5TCS - chains A and C of the 4 polymer chains in the assembly; structure by X-ray diffraction, 2.83 A resolution.

# Chain A
Molecule: Kinetochore protein NDC80
Organism: Saccharomyces cerevisiae (strain ATCC 204508 / S288c)
Reference sequence: P40460 (NDC80_YEAST); residue numbers follow UniProt; this construct covers 114-318, 621-689
Amino-acid sequence (277 residues; each row starts with the number of its first residue; note: 302 numbers in that range are skipped by the numbering (no residue carries them; nothing is unmodelled there)):
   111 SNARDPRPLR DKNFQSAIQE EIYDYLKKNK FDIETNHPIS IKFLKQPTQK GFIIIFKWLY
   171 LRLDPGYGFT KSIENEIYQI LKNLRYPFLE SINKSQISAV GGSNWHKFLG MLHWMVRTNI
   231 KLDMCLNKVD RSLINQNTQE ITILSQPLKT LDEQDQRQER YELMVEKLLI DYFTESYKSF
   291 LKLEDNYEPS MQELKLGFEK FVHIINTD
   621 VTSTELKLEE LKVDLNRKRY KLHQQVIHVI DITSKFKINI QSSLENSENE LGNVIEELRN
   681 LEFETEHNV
Disordered / not traced: 111-114, 683-689
Construct notes: expression tag (111-113)
Modified positions: Mse221, Mse225, Mse234, Mse274, Mse301 (selenomethionine; parent Met)
Swiss-Prot annotation at these positions:
  - modified residue: Thr248 (Phosphothreonine)

# Chain C
Molecule: Kinetochore protein SPC24
Organism: Saccharomyces cerevisiae (strain ATCC 204508 / S288c)
Reference sequence: Q04477 (SPC24_YEAST); residue numbers follow UniProt; this construct covers 1-48, 162-213
Amino-acid sequence (100 residues; each row starts with the number of its first residue; note: 113 numbers in that range are skipped by the numbering (no residue carries them; nothing is unmodelled there)):
     1 MSQKDNLLDN PVEFLKEVRE SFDIQQDVDA MKRIRHDLDV IKEESEAR
   162 LKLYRSLGVI LDLENDQVLI NRKNDGNIDI LPLDNNLSDF YKTKYIWERL GK
Disordered / not traced: 1-3
Modified positions: Mse1 (selenomethionine); Mse31 (selenomethionine; parent Met)
Swiss-Prot annotation at these positions:
  - modified residue: Ser2 (N-acetylserine)

# Chain A / chain C interface
Contacting residue pairs - 40 pairs, chain A then chain C:
  Tyr640(A) with Asn6(C); Leu7(C), hydrophobic
  His643(A) with Leu7(C); Leu8(C), hydrogen bond (side chain-backbone); Pro11(C)
  Gln644(A) with Asn6(C)
  Val646(A) with Leu8(C), hydrophobic
  Ile647(A) with Leu8(C), hydrophobic
  Val649(A) with Leu15(C), hydrophobic
  Ile650(A) with Phe14(C), hydrophobic; Leu15(C), hydrophobic; Val18(C), hydrophobic
  Thr653(A) with Val18(C); Phe22(C)
  Phe656(A) with Phe22(C), hydrophobic
  Lys657(A) with Phe22(C); Asp23(C), hydrogen bond (side chain-backbone); Asp27(C), salt bridge
  Gln661(A) with Gln26(C), hydrogen bond; Asp27(C)
  Leu664(A) with Asp27(C); Mse31(C); Ile34(C), hydrophobic
  Ser667(A) with Ile34(C)
  Glu668(A) with Ala30(C); Arg33(C), salt bridge; Ile34(C)
  Leu671(A) with Ile34(C), hydrophobic; Asp37(C); Leu38(C), hydrophobic; Ile41(C), hydrophobic
  Val674(A) with Ile41(C), hydrophobic
  Ile675(A) with Asp37(C); Val40(C), hydrophobic; Ile41(C), hydrophobic
  Leu678(A) with Ile41(C), hydrophobic; Ser45(C); Arg48(C), hydrogen bond (backbone-side chain)
  Arg679(A) with Val40(C); Glu44(C), salt bridge
Other interface residues (no listed pair), chain A (22 interface residues in all): Asn636, Arg639, Ile660
Other interface residues (no listed pair), chain C (23 interface residues in all): Lys4
Interface features reported in the paper:
  - interface residues, chain A: Lys657(A), Gln661(A)
  - interface residues, chain C: Asp23(C), Asp27(C)

# Overview
Chain A and chain C form an interface of 22 and 23 residues respectively, with 4 hydrogen bonds and 3 salt
bridges. Polar contacts include Lys657(A)-Asp27(C), Glu668(A)-Arg33(C) and Arg679(A)-Glu44(C). From the paper:
interface residues Lys657(A), Gln661(A) and Asp23(C) among others.
Here chain A is Kinetochore protein NDC80 and chain C is Kinetochore protein SPC24, both from Saccharomyces
cerevisiae (strain ATCC 204508 / S288c). Entry 5TCS (Crystal structure of a Dwarf Ndc80 Tetramer) was
determined by X-ray diffraction together with 5TD8 from the same study.
